8PWF - chains A and B; structure by X-ray diffraction, 2.30 A resolution.

[Chain A]
Name: Vitamin D3 receptor A
From: Danio rerio
UniProt: Q9PTN2 (VDRA_DANRE); numbering as in UniProt (aligned over 156-453)
Amino-acid sequence (302 residues; numbered 152 to 453; the number before each row is that of its first residue):
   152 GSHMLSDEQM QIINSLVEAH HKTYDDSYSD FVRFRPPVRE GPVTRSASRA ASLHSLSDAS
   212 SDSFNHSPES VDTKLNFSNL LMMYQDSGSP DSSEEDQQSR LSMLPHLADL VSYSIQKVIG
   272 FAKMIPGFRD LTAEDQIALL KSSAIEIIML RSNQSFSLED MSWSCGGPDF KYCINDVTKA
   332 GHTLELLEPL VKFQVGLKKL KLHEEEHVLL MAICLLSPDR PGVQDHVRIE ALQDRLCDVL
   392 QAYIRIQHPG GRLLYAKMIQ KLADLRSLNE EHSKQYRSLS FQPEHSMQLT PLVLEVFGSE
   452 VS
Not modelled in the structure: 152-153, 191-250, 452-453
Sequence notes: expression tag (152-155)
Small-molecule neighbours: Des-C-Ring (FVB; (1R,3S,5Z)-4-methylidene-5-[(E)-3-[3-[7,7,7-tris(fluoranyl)-6-oxidanyl-6-(trifluoromethyl)heptyl]phenyl]pent-2-enylidene]cyclohexane-1,3-diol): Y175, Y179, F182, L255, L258, A259, L261, V262, S265, I296, I299, M300, R302, S303, S306, W314, C316, Y323, V328, A331, H333, L337, L338, L341, H423, Y427, L430, L440, V444, F448
UniProt features mapped onto this chain:
  - region: K274 to K292 (Interaction with coactivator LXXLL motif)
  - motif: P442 to S450 (9aaTAD)
  - binding site (calcitriol): Y175, S265, R302, S306, H333, H423
Reported in the primary citation:
  - binding site for Des-C-Ring: M300, W314

[Chain B]
Name: Nuclear receptor coactivator 2
UniProt: Q15596 (NCOA2_HUMAN); residues 686-698 here = UniProt positions 686-698
Amino-acid sequence (13 residues; numbered 686 to 698; the number before each row is that of its first residue):
   686 KHKILHRLLQ DSS
Not modelled in the structure: 686, 696-698

[Chain A / chain B interface]
Residue-residue contacts (23):
  I270(A) - L690(B)  hydrophobic
  I270(A) - L693(B)
  I270(A) - L694(B)  hydrophobic
  K274(A) - L693(B)
  K274(A) - Q695(B)
  A284(A) - H691(B)
  Q287(A) - L694(B)
  I288(A) - L690(B)  hydrophobic
  I288(A) - H691(B)
  I288(A) - L694(B)  hydrophobic
  L291(A) - L694(B)  hydrophobic
  K292(A) - H687(B)  hydrogen bond
  K292(A) - L690(B)
  P442(A) - I689(B)  hydrophobic
  L443(A) - I689(B)  hydrophobic
  L443(A) - L690(B)  hydrophobic
  L443(A) - L693(B)  hydrophobic
  E446(A) - H687(B)
  E446(A) - K688(B)
  E446(A) - I689(B)  hydrogen bond (side chain-backbone)
  E446(A) - L690(B)  hydrogen bond (side chain-backbone)
  V447(A) - L690(B)  hydrophobic
  E451(A) - H687(B)

[Overview]
12 residues of chain A face 8 of chain B across their interface; the contacts include 3 hydrogen bonds. Among
the polar pairs are K292(A)-H687(B), E446(A)-I689(B) and E446(A)-L690(B). Ligands of chain A: Des-C-Ring.
Curated annotation (UniProt) lists 6 calcitriol-binding residues on chain A. From the paper: a binding site
for Des-C-Ring at M300(A) and W314(A).
Chain A is Vitamin D3 receptor A (Danio rerio) and chain B is Nuclear receptor coactivator 2; the structure,
crystal structure of VDR in complex with Des-C-Ring and Aromatic-D-Ring analog 2, was determined by X-ray
diffraction together with 8PWM, 8PWD and 8PWE from the same study.
